PDB entry 4ITV | X-ray diffraction, 3.60 A resolution | chains A and E of the 12 polymer chains in the assembly

[Chain A (and E)]
Protein: Non-haem bromoperoxidase BPO-A2, Matrix protein 1
Organism: Streptomyces aureofaciens
Notes: EC 1.11.1.-; chain E of this document is another copy of the same molecule, construct and numbering; everything in this record applies to it too
UniProtKB: chimeric construct of P29715, P03485: residues 0-277 from P29715 (BPOA2_STRAU) positions 1-278 (UniProt number = residue number + 1); residues 286-447 from P03485 positions 3-164 (UniProt number = residue number - 283)
Amino-acid sequence (456 residues; each row starts with the number of its first residue; numbering starts at 0):
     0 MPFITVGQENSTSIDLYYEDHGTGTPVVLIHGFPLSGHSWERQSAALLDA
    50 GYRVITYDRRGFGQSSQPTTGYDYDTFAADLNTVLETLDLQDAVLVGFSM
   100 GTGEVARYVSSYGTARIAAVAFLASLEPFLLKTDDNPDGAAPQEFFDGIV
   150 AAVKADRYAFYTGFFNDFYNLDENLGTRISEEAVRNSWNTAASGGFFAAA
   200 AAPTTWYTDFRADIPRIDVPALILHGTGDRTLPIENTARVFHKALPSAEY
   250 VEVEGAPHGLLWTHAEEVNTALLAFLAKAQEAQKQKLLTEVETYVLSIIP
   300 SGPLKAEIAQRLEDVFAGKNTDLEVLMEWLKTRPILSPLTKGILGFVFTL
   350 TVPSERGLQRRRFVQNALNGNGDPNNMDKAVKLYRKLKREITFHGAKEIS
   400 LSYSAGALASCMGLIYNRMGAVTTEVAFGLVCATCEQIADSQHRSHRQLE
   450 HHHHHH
Disordered / not traced: 0, 441-455
Construct notes: engineered mutation Thr24 (Gln25 in P29715), Ala118 (Lys119 in P29715); linker (278-285); expression tag (448-455)
UniProt features mapped onto this chain:
  - active site: Ser98, Asp228, His257

[Chain A / chain E interface]
Residue-residue contacts (9):
  Thr113(A) with Ser440(E)
  Arg210(A) with Ile334(E)
  Ala211(A) with Ile334(E), hydrophobic; Leu335(E)
  Pro214(A) with Pro299(E), hydrophobic
  Arg215(A) with Ile297(E), hydrogen bond (side chain-backbone); Ser336(E); Thr339(E), hydrogen bond
  Asp217(A) with Ser440(E)
Other interface residues (no listed pair), chain A (9 interface residues in all): Ser109, Tyr111, Gly112
Other interface residues (no listed pair), chain E (10 interface residues in all): Pro333, Asn370, Ile437

[Summary]
Chain A and chain E form an interface of 9 and 10 residues respectively, with 2 hydrogen bonds. Polar pairs
include Arg215(A)-Ile297(E) and Arg215(A)-Thr339(E). UniProt lists 3 active-site residues on chain A.
Chain A and chain E are both Non-haem bromoperoxidase BPO-A2, Matrix protein 1 (Streptomyces aureofaciens);
the structure, Structure of a 16 nm protein cage designed by fusing symmetric oligomeric domains, triple
mutant, P212121 ..., was determined by X-ray diffraction, deposited together with 4IQ4 and 4IVJ.
